2VHI - chains E and F of the 8 polymer chains in the assembly; structure by X-ray diffraction, 3.30 A resolution.

Chain E (and F):
Name: CG3027-pa
Source organism: Drosophila melanogaster
Notes: EC 3.5.1.6; chain F of this document is another copy of the same molecule, construct and numbering; everything in this record applies to it too
UniProtKB: Q9VI04 (Q9VI04_DROME); residues 1-386 here = UniProt positions 1-386
Chain sequence (405 residues; numbered 1 to 405; the number before each row is that of its first residue):
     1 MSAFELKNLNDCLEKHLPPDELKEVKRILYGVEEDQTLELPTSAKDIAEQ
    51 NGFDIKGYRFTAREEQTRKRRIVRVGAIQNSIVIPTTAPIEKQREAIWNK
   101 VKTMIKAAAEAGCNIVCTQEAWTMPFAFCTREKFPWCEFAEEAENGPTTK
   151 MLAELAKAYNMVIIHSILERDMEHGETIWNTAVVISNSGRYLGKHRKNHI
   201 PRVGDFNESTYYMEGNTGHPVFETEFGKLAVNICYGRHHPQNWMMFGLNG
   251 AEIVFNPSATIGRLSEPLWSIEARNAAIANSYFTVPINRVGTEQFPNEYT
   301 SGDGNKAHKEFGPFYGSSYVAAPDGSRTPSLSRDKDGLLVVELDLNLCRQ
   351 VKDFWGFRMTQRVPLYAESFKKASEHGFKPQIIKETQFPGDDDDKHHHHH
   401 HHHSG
Not modelled in the structure: 1-6, 387-405 (chain F: 1-7, 387-405)

Chain E / chain F interface:
Residue-residue contacts (166; chain E residue first):
  Leu9(E) - Val25(F)  hydrophobic
  Cys12(E) - Leu17(F)  hydrophobic
  Leu13(E) - Leu13(F)  hydrophobic
  His16(E) - His16(F)
  His16(E) - Leu17(F)
  His16(E) - Pro18(F)
  His16(E) - Glu21(F)  salt bridge
  Leu17(E) - Cys12(F)  hydrophobic
  Pro18(E) - His16(F)
  Glu24(E) - Arg333(F)  salt bridge
  Val25(E) - Leu9(F)  hydrophobic
  Arg27(E) - Gly262(F)
  Arg27(E) - Arg263(F)
  Arg27(E) - Glu266(F)  salt bridge
  Arg27(E) - Pro267(F)
  Ile28(E) - Leu9(F)  hydrophobic
  Ile28(E) - Glu266(F)
  Ile28(E) - Pro267(F)
  Leu29(E) - Leu29(F)  hydrophobic
  Tyr30(E) - Pro267(F)
  Ser186(E) - Glu385(F)  hydrogen bond
  Ser188(E) - Glu385(F)  hydrogen bond
  Arg190(E) - Glu385(F)  salt bridge
  Arg190(E) - Thr386(F)
  Leu192(E) - Ile383(F)
  Leu192(E) - Lys384(F)
  Leu192(E) - Glu385(F)
  Asn198(E) - Arg362(F)  hydrogen bond (backbone-side chain)
  His199(E) - Thr360(F)  hydrogen bond (side chain-backbone)
  His199(E) - Gln361(F)
  His199(E) - Tyr366(F)  hydrogen bond
  Ile200(E) - Thr360(F)
  Arg202(E) - Thr360(F)
  Val203(E) - Phe354(F)
  Val203(E) - Trp355(F)
  Glu214(E) - Arg362(F)
  Gly215(E) - Arg362(F)  hydrogen bond (backbone-side chain)
  Thr217(E) - Gln381(F)  hydrogen bond (backbone-side chain)
  Gly218(E) - Gln381(F)
  His219(E) - Tyr366(F)
  His219(E) - Gln381(F)  hydrogen bond (backbone-side chain)
  Pro220(E) - Gln381(F)
  Pro220(E) - Ile383(F)  hydrophobic
  Val221(E) - Gln381(F)  hydrogen bond (backbone-backbone)
  Val221(E) - Ile382(F)
  Val221(E) - Ile383(F)  hydrogen bond (backbone-backbone)
  Phe222(E) - Ile383(F)
  Glu223(E) - Ile382(F)
  Glu223(E) - Ile383(F)  hydrogen bond (backbone-backbone)
  Glu223(E) - Lys384(F)  salt bridge
  Tyr235(E) - Trp355(F)  hydrogen bond (side chain-backbone)
  Tyr235(E) - Gly356(F)  hydrogen bond (side chain-backbone)
  Tyr235(E) - Phe357(F)
  Tyr235(E) - Thr360(F)
  His238(E) - Phe357(F)
  His239(E) - Phe357(F)  hydrogen bond (side chain-backbone)
  His239(E) - Thr360(F)  hydrogen bond
  His239(E) - Gln361(F)
  Pro240(E) - Pro240(F)  hydrophobic
  Pro240(E) - Asn275(F)
  Pro240(E) - Ala279(F)  hydrophobic
  Gln241(E) - Met244(F)
  Gln241(E) - Gln361(F)  hydrogen bond (side chain-backbone)
  Gln241(E) - Tyr366(F)
  Asn242(E) - Tyr366(F)  hydrogen bond
  Met244(E) - Gln241(F)
  Met244(E) - Phe370(F)  hydrophobic
  Met245(E) - Ser369(F)
  Met245(E) - Phe370(F)  hydrophobic
  Leu248(E) - Phe370(F)  hydrophobic
  Leu248(E) - Phe378(F)
  Asn249(E) - Phe378(F)
  Asn249(E) - Pro380(F)
  Asn249(E) - Gln381(F)  hydrogen bond (side chain-backbone)
  Asn249(E) - Ile382(F)
  Gly262(E) - Arg27(F)
  Arg263(E) - Arg27(F)  hydrogen bond (backbone-side chain)
  Glu266(E) - Arg27(F)  salt bridge
  Glu266(E) - Ile28(F)
  Pro267(E) - Arg27(F)
  Pro267(E) - Ile28(F)
  Pro267(E) - Tyr30(F)
  Leu268(E) - Ile278(F)  hydrophobic
  Leu268(E) - Gly325(F)
  Leu268(E) - Trp355(F)  hydrophobic
  Ser270(E) - Ile28(F)
  Ser270(E) - Ile271(F)
  Ile271(E) - Ser270(F)
  Ile271(E) - Ile271(F)  hydrophobic
  Ile271(E) - Arg274(F)
  Ile271(E) - Asn275(F)
  Ile271(E) - Ile278(F)  hydrophobic
  Glu272(E) - Asn275(F)  hydrogen bond (backbone-side chain)
  Arg274(E) - Ile271(F)
  Asn275(E) - Ile271(F)
  Asn275(E) - Glu272(F)
  Asn275(E) - Asn275(F)
  Ile278(E) - Leu268(F)  hydrophobic
  Ile278(E) - Ile271(F)  hydrophobic
  Ala279(E) - His238(F)
  Ala279(E) - Pro240(F)  hydrophobic
  Asp324(E) - Leu264(F)
  Gly325(E) - Leu268(F)
  Arg333(E) - Ile28(F)
  Phe354(E) - Val203(F)
  Trp355(E) - Val203(F)
  Trp355(E) - Tyr235(F)  hydrogen bond (backbone-side chain)
  Trp355(E) - Leu268(F)  hydrophobic
  Gly356(E) - Tyr235(F)
  Phe357(E) - Tyr235(F)
  Phe357(E) - His238(F)
  Phe357(E) - His239(F)
  Thr360(E) - His199(F)  hydrogen bond (backbone-side chain)
  Thr360(E) - Ile200(F)
  Thr360(E) - Arg202(F)
  Thr360(E) - Tyr235(F)
  Thr360(E) - His239(F)  hydrogen bond
  Gln361(E) - His199(F)
  Gln361(E) - His239(F)
  Gln361(E) - Gln241(F)  hydrogen bond (backbone-side chain)
  Arg362(E) - Asn198(F)  hydrogen bond
  Arg362(E) - Glu214(F)
  Arg362(E) - Gly215(F)  hydrogen bond (side chain-backbone)
  Val363(E) - Phe370(F)
  Pro364(E) - Ser374(F)
  Tyr366(E) - His199(F)  hydrogen bond
  Tyr366(E) - His219(F)  hydrogen bond
  Tyr366(E) - Gln241(F)
  Tyr366(E) - Asn242(F)  hydrogen bond
  Ala367(E) - Ala367(F)
  Ala367(E) - Phe370(F)
  Ala367(E) - Lys371(F)
  Ser369(E) - Met245(F)
  Phe370(E) - Gln241(F)
  Phe370(E) - Met244(F)  hydrophobic
  Phe370(E) - Met245(F)  hydrophobic
  Phe370(E) - Val363(F)
  Phe370(E) - Ala367(F)
  Phe370(E) - Phe370(F)  hydrophobic
  Lys371(E) - Ala367(F)
  Ala373(E) - Leu248(F)  hydrophobic
  Ser374(E) - Pro364(F)
  Phe378(E) - Leu248(F)
  Phe378(E) - Asn249(F)
  Pro380(E) - Asn249(F)
  Gln381(E) - Thr217(F)  hydrogen bond (side chain-backbone)
  Gln381(E) - Gly218(F)
  Gln381(E) - His219(F)  hydrogen bond (side chain-backbone)
  Gln381(E) - Pro220(F)
  Gln381(E) - Val221(F)  hydrogen bond (backbone-backbone)
  Gln381(E) - Asn249(F)  hydrogen bond (backbone-side chain)
  Ile382(E) - Val221(F)
  Ile382(E) - Glu223(F)
  Ile382(E) - Asn249(F)
  Ile383(E) - Leu192(F)
  Ile383(E) - Pro220(F)  hydrophobic
  Ile383(E) - Val221(F)  hydrogen bond (backbone-backbone)
  Ile383(E) - Phe222(F)
  Ile383(E) - Glu223(F)  hydrogen bond (backbone-backbone)
  Lys384(E) - Leu192(F)
  Lys384(E) - Glu223(F)
  Glu385(E) - Ser186(F)
  Glu385(E) - Ser188(F)  hydrogen bond
  Glu385(E) - Arg190(F)  salt bridge
  Glu385(E) - Leu192(F)
  Thr386(E) - Arg190(F)
Interface residues without a listed pair, chain E (85 interface residues in all): Glu21, Gly31, Lys228, Leu264, Met359, Leu365
Interface residues without a listed pair, chain F (84 interface residues in all): Glu24, Gly31, Lys228, Asp324, Met359, Ala373

Summary:
85 residues of chain E and 84 residues of chain F are in contact, with 36 hydrogen bonds and 7 salt bridges.
Polar contacts include His16(E)-Glu21(F), Glu24(E)-Arg333(F) and Arg27(E)-Glu266(F).
Both chains are CG3027-pa (Drosophila melanogaster). Entry 2VHI (Crystal structure of a pyrimidine degrading
enzyme from Drosophila melanogaster) was determined by X-ray diffraction together with 2VHH from the same
study.
